PDB entry 6N0F | electron microscopy, 3.90 A resolution | chains C and HA of the 51 polymer chains in the assembly

# Chain C
Molecule: Microcompartments protein
From: Haliangium ochraceum (strain DSM 14365 / JCM 11303 / SMP-2)
UniProt: D0LID6 (D0LID6_HALO1); residue numbers follow UniProt; this construct covers 1-212
Amino-acid sequence (212 residues; each row starts with the number of its first residue):
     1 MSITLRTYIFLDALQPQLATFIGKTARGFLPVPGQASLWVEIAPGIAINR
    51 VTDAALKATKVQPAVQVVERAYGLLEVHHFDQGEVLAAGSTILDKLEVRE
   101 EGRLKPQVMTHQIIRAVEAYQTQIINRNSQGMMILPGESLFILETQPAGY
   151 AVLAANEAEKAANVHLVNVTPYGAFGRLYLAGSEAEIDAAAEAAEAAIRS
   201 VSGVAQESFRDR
Not modelled in the structure: 1-3, 206-212

# Chain HA
Molecule: Microcompartments protein
From: Haliangium ochraceum (strain DSM 14365 / JCM 11303 / SMP-2)
UniProt: D0LID5 (D0LID5_HALO1); numbering as in UniProt (aligned over 1-99)
Amino-acid sequence (99 residues; numbered 1 to 99; the number before each row is that of its first residue):
     1 MADALGMIEVRGFVGMVEAADAMVKAAKVELIGYEKTGGGYVTAVVRGDV
    51 AAVKAATEAGQRAAERVGEVVAVHVIPRPHVNVDAALPLGRTPGMDKSA
Not modelled in the structure: 1, 94-99
UniProt features mapped onto this chain:
  - mutagenesis: Lys28 (K28A: Forms larger hexamer patches, increases hexamer stacking), Arg78 (R78A: Forms smaller hexamer patches)

# How chain C and chain HA interact
Residue-residue contacts (12):
  Leu56(C) - Arg78(HA)  hydrogen bond (backbone-side chain)
  Ala58(C) - Pro77(HA)
  Ala58(C) - Arg78(HA)
  Thr59(C) - Pro77(HA)
  Thr59(C) - Arg78(HA)  hydrogen bond (backbone-side chain)
  Lys60(C) - Ala2(HA)
  Lys60(C) - Arg78(HA)
  Gly83(C) - Val50(HA)
  Gly83(C) - Ala51(HA)
  Glu84(C) - Val50(HA)
  Glu84(C) - Pro77(HA)
  Ala87(C) - Val50(HA)  hydrophobic

# In short
7 residues of chain C face 5 of chain HA across their interface; the contacts include 2 hydrogen bonds. Among
the polar pairs are Leu56(C)-Arg78(HA) and Thr59(C)-Arg78(HA). Curated annotation (UniProt) lists 2
mutagenesis sites on chain HA.
Here chain C is Microcompartments protein and chain HA is Microcompartments protein, both from Haliangium
ochraceum (strain DSM 14365 / JCM 11303 / SMP-2). Entry 6N0F (Cryo-EM structure of the HO BMC shell: subregion
classified for BMC-T: TD-TSTSTS) was determined by electron microscopy, deposited together with 6MZU, 6MZV,
6MZX, 6MZY, 6N06, 6N07, 6N09 and 6N0G.
